PDB entry 8EEU | electron microscopy, 3.50 A resolution | chains A and L of the 8 polymer chains in the assembly

== Chain A ==
Protein: Coat protein
Source organism: Venezuelan equine encephalitis virus
Reference sequence: P05674 (POLS_EEVV8); residues -811 to 442 here correspond to UniProt positions 1-1254 (UniProt number = residue number + 812)
Chain sequence (1254 residues; each row starts with the number of its first residue; numbers below 1 keep their minus sign (Met-811 is residue -811)):
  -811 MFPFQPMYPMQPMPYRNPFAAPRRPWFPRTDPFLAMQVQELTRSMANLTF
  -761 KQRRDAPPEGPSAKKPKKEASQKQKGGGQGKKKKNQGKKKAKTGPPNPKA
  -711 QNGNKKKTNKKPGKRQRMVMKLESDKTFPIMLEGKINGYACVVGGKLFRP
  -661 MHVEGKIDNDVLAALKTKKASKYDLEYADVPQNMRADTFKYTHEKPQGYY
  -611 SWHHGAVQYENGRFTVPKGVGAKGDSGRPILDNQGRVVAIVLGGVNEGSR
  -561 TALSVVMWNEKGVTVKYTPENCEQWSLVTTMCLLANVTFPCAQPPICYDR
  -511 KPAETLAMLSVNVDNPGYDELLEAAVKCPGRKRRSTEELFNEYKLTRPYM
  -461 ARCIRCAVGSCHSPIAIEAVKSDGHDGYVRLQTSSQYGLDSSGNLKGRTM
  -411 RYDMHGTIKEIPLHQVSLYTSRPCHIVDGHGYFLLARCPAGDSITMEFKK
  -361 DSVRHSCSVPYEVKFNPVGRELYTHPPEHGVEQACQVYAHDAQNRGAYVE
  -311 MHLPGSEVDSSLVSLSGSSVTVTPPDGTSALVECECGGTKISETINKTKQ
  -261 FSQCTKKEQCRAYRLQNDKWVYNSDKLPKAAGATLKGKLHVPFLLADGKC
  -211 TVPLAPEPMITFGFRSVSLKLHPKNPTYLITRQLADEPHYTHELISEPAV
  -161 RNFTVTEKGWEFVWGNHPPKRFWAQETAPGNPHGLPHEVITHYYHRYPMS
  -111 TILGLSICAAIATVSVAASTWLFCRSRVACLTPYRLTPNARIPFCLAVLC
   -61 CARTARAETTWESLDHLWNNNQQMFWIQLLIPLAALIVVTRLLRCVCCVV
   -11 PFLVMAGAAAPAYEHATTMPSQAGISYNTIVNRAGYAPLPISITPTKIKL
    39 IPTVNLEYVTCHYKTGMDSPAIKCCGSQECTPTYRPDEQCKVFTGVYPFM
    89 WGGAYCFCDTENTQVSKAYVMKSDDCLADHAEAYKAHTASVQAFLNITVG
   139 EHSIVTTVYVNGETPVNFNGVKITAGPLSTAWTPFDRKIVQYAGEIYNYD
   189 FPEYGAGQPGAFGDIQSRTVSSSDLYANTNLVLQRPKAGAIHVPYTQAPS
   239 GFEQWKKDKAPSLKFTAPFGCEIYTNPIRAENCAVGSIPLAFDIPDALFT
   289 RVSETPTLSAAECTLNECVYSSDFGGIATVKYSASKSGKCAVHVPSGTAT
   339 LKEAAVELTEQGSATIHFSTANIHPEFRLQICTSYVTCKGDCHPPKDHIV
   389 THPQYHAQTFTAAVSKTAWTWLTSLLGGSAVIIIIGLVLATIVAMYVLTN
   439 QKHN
Unresolved in the structure: -811 to 0, 403-442
Disulfides: Cys49-Cys114, Cys62-Cys94, Cys63-Cys96, Cys68-Cys78, Cys259-Cys271, Cys301-Cys376, Cys306-Cys380, Cys328-Cys370
UniProt features mapped onto this chain:
  - region: Met-811 to Phe-779 (Necessary for nucleocapsid assembly and virus assembly), Phe-779 to Lys-744 (Host transcription inhibition), Ala-721 to Thr-685 (Binding to the viral RNA), Pro-700 to Lys-686 (Ribosome-binding), Ser-536 to Val-525 (Functions as an uncleaved signal peptide for the precursor of protein E3/E2), Val84 to Thr101 (E1 fusion peptide loop)
  - motif: Leu-771 to Leu-764 (Supraphysiological nuclear export signal), Lys-748 to Lys-744 (Nuclear localization signal)
  - active site (Charge relay system): His-660, Asp-638, Ser-586
  - site: Tyr-612 (Involved in dimerization of the capsid protein), Asn-579 (Involved in dimerization of the capsid protein), Trp-537, Ser-536 (Cleavage), Arg-478, Ser-477 (Cleavage), Tyr-434 (Interaction with host receptor LDLRAD3), Val-385 (Interaction with host receptor LDLRAD3), Val-325 (Interaction with host receptor LDLRAD3), Ala-323 (Interaction with host receptor LDLRAD3), His-322 (Interaction with host receptor LDLRAD3), Ala-216 (Interaction with host receptor LDLRAD3), Ala-55, Glu-54 (Cleavage), Ala0, Tyr1 (Cleavage)
  - modified residue: Thr-719 (Phosphothreonine), Thr-704 (Phosphothreonine), Ser-688 (Phosphoserine), Thr-685 (Phosphothreonine)
  - lipidation (S-palmitoyl cysteine): Cys-82, Cys-62, Cys-61
  - glycosylation (N-linked (GlcNAc...) asparagine): Asn-526, Asn-266, Asn-160, Asn134

== Chain L ==
Protein: Fab SKT05 light chain
Source organism: Macaca fascicularis
Notes: antibody fragment or engineered binder
Chain sequence (214 residues; row label = number of the first residue in the row):
     1 DIQMTQSPSSLSASAGDRVTLTCRASQAISFYLAWYQQKPGKAPKRLIYD
    51 ASELQGGVPSRFSGSGSGTDFTLSINSLQPEDSATYFCLQYDSPPFTFGP
   101 GTKVEIKRTVAAPSVFIFPPSEDQVKSGTVSVVCLLNNFYPREASVKWKV
   151 DGALKTGNSQESVTEQDSKDNTYSLSSTLTLSSTEYQSHKVYACEVTHQG
   201 LSSPVTKSFNRGEC
Unresolved in the structure: 108-214
Disulfides: Cys23-Cys88

== Chain A / chain L interface ==
Contacting residue pairs - 7 pairs, chain A then chain L:
  Lys79(A) - Phe31(L)
  Val80(A) - Glu53(L)
  Phe81(A) - Glu53(L)
  Thr82(A) - Tyr49(L)  hydrogen bond
  Thr82(A) - Leu54(L)
  Glu99(A) - Gly56(L)
  Glu99(A) - Gly57(L)
Also at the interface, not in a pair above, chain A (6 interface residues in all): Arg223
Also at the interface, not in a pair above, chain L (7 interface residues in all): Asp50

== Summary ==
6 residues of chain A and 7 residues of chain L are in contact; the contacts include 1 hydrogen bond. The
hydrogen-bonded pair is Thr82(A)-Tyr49(L). Curated annotation (UniProt) lists 3 active-site residues on chain
A.
Chain A is Coat protein (Venezuelan equine encephalitis virus) and chain L is Fab SKT05 light chain (Macaca
fascicularis); the structure, Venezuelan equine encephalitis virus-like particle in complex with Fab SKT05,
was determined by electron microscopy together with 8DEE, 8DEF, 8DEQ, 8DUL, 8DUN, 8DWO and 8EEV from the same
study.
